7UXQ - chains A and C; structure by X-ray diffraction, 2.89 A resolution.

[Chain A]
Protein: Programmed cell death 1 ligand 1
Organism: Homo sapiens
UniProtKB: Q9NZQ7 (PD1L1_HUMAN); residues 18-134 here = UniProt positions 18-134
Sequence (129 residues; each row starts with the number of its first residue):
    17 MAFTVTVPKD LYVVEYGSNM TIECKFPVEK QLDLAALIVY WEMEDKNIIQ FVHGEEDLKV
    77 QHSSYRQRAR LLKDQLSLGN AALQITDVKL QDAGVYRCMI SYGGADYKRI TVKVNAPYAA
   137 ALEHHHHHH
Not modelled in the structure: 17, 145
Differences from the reference sequence: initiating methionine (17); expression tag (135-145)
Swiss-Prot annotation at these positions:
  - glycosylation: Asn-35 (N-linked (GlcNAc...) asparagine)
Disulfides: Cys-40/Cys-114

[Chain C]
Protein: FP28135
Sequence (19 residues; row label = number of the first residue in the row; numbering starts at 0):
     0 XDPALWMCVF AARQCYESX
Not modelled in the structure: 18
Modified / non-standard residues: ACE (acetyl group) at position 0; NH2 (amino group) at position 18
Covalently attached groups: N,N'-(1,4-phenylene)diacetamide (WHL) linked to Cys-7, Cys-14

[Chain A / chain C interface]
Residue-residue contacts (23):
  Tyr-56(A) / Pro-2(C)  hydrogen bond (side chain-backbone)
  Tyr-56(A) / Trp-5(C)  hydrophobic
  Tyr-56(A) / Met-6(C)  hydrogen bond (side chain-backbone)
  Tyr-56(A) / Phe-9(C)  hydrophobic
  Trp-57(A) / Phe-9(C)
  Glu-58(A) / Arg-12(C)  salt bridge
  Asn-63(A) / Phe-9(C)  hydrogen bond (side chain-backbone)
  Asn-63(A) / Arg-12(C)  hydrogen bond
  Ile-65(A) / Phe-9(C)
  Gln-66(A) / Met-6(C)
  Gln-66(A) / Phe-9(C)
  Lys-75(A) / Gln-13(C)
  Val-76(A) / Gln-13(C)
  His-78(A) / Glu-16(C)  salt bridge
  Arg-113(A) / Trp-5(C)
  Met-115(A) / Trp-5(C)  hydrophobic
  Met-115(A) / Phe-9(C)  hydrophobic
  Ile-116(A) / Trp-5(C)
  Ser-117(A) / Pro-2(C)
  Ala-121(A) / Asp-1(C)
  Ala-121(A) / Trp-5(C)  hydrophobic
  Asp-122(A) / Trp-5(C)
  Tyr-123(A) / Trp-5(C)  hydrophobic
Also at the interface, not in a pair above, chain A (21 interface residues in all): Ile-54, Glu-60, Asp-61, Lys-62, Ile-64

[Overview]
21 residues of chain A face 8 of chain C across their interface, with 4 hydrogen bonds and 2 salt bridges.
Polar pairs include Glu-58(A)/Arg-12(C), His-78(A)/Glu-16(C) and Tyr-56(A)/Pro-2(C). Covalently linked
N,N'-(1,4-phenylene)diacetamide: at Cys-7(C).
Chain A is Programmed cell death 1 ligand 1 (Homo sapiens) and chain C is FP28135; the structure, Structure of
PDL1 in complex with FP28135, a Helicon Polypeptide, was determined by X-ray diffraction together with 7UWI,
7UWO, 7UX5, 7UXI, 7UXJ, 7UXK and 7 further entries from the same study.
